Entry 6UTX (X-ray diffraction, 4.05 A resolution (low resolution: residue-level contacts below are approximate; hydrogen-bond / salt-bridge calls are withheld)); this record covers chains DDD and EEE of the 8 polymer chains in the assembly.

Chain DDD:
Molecule: DNA-directed RNA polymerase subunit beta'
From: Escherichia coli
Notes: EC 2.7.7.6
UniProt: P0A8T7 (RPOC_ECOLI); residues 1-1407 here = UniProt positions 1-1407
Sequence (1407 residues; each row starts with the number of its first residue):
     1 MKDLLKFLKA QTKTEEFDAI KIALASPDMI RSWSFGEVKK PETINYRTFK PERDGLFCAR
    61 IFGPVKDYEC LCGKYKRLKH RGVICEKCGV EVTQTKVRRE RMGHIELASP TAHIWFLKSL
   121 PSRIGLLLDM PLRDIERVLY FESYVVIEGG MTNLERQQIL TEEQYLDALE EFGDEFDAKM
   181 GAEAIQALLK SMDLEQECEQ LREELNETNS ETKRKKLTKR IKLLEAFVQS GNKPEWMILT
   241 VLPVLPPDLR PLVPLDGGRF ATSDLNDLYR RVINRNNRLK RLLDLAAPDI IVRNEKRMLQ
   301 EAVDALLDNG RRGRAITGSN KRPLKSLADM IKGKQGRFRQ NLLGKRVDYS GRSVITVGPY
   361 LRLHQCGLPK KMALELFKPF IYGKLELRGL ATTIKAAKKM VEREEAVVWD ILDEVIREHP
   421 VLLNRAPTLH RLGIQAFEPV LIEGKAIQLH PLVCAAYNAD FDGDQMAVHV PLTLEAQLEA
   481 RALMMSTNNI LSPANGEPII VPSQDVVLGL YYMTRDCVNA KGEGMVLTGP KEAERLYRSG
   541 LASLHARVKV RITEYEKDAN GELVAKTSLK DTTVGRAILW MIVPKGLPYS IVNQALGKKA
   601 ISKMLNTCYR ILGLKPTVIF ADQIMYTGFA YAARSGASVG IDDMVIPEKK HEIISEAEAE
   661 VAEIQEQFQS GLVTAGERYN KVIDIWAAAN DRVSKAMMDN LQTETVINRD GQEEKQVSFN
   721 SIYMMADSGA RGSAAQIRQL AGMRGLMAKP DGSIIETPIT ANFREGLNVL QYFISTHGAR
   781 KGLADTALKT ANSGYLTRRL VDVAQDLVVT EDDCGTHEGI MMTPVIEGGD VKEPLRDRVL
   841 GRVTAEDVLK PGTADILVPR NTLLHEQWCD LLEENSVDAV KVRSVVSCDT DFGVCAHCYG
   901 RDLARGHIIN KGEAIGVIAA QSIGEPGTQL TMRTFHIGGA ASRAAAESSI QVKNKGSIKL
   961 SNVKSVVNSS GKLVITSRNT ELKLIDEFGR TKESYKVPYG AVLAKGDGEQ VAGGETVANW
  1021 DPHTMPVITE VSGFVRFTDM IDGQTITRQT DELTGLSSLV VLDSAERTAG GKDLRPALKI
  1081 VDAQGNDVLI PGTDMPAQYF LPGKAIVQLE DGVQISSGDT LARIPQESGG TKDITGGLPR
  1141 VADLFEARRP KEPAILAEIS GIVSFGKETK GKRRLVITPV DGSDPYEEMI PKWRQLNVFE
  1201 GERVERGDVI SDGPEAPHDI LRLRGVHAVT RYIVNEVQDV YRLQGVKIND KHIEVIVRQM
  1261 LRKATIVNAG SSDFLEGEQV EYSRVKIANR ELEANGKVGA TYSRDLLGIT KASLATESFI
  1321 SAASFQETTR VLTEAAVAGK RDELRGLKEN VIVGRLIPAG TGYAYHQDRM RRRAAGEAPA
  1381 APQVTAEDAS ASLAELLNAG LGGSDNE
Not modelled in the structure: 1-14, 932-943, 1377-1407
Bound ions: Zn2+ site 1: Cys72, Cys85, Cys88; Mg2+: Asp460, Asp462, Asp464; Zn2+ site 2: Cys814, Cys895
Swiss-Prot annotation at these positions:
  - binding site (Zn(2+)): Cys70, Cys72, Cys85, Cys88, Cys814, Cys888, Cys895, Cys898
  - binding site (Mg(2+)): Asp460, Asp462, Asp464
  - modified residue: Lys983 (N6-acetyllysine)
  - mutagenesis: Gln504 (Q504P: Resistant to antibiotics salinamide A and B), Asn690 (N690D: Resistant to antibiotics salinamide A and B), Met697 (M697V: Resistant to antibiotics salinamide A and B), Ala735 (A735T: Resistant to antibiotics salinamide A and B), Arg738 (R738C/H/P/S: Resistant to antibiotics salinamide A and B), Ala748 (A748E: Resistant to antibiotics salinamide A and B), Pro758 (P758S/T: Resistant to antibiotics salinamide A and B), Phe763 (F763C: Resistant to antibiotics salinamide A and B), Ser775 (S775A: Resistant to antibiotics salinamide A and B), Ala779 (A779T/V: Resistant to antibiotics salinamide A and B), Arg780 (R780C: Resistant to antibiotics salinamide A and B), Gly782 (G782A/C: Resistant to antibiotics salinamide A and B), 1 further mutagenesis entry in UniProt

Chain EEE:
Molecule: DNA-directed RNA polymerase subunit omega
From: Escherichia coli
Notes: EC 2.7.7.6
UniProt: P0A800 (RPOZ_ECOLI); residue numbers follow UniProt; this construct covers 2-91
Sequence (90 residues; numbered 2 to 91; the number before each row is that of its first residue):
     2 ARVTVQDAVE KIGNRFDLVL VAARRARQMQ VGGKDPLVPE ENDKTTVIAL REIEEGLINN
    62 QILDVRERQE QQEQEAAELQ AVTAIAEGRR
Not modelled in the structure: 81-91

Chain DDD / chain EEE interface:
Residue-residue contacts - 41 pairs, chain DDD then chain EEE:
  His364(DDD) - Val4(EEE)
  Glu414(DDD) - Asn43(EEE)
  Val415(DDD) - Lys45(EEE)
  Glu418(DDD) - Arg3(EEE)
  Glu418(DDD) - Asn43(EEE)
  Glu418(DDD) - Asp44(EEE)
  Glu418(DDD) - Val48(EEE)
  Glu438(DDD) - Arg3(EEE)
  Leu474(DDD) - Arg28(EEE)
  Leu474(DDD) - Thr46(EEE)
  Glu475(DDD) - Val20(EEE)
  Glu475(DDD) - Ala24(EEE)
  Glu475(DDD) - Arg28(EEE)
  Gln477(DDD) - Thr47(EEE)
  Leu478(DDD) - Val20(EEE)
  Leu478(DDD) - Ala23(EEE)
  Leu478(DDD) - Ala24(EEE)
  Leu478(DDD) - Thr47(EEE)
  Leu478(DDD) - Leu51(EEE)
  Arg481(DDD) - Arg3(EEE)
  Arg481(DDD) - Val6(EEE)
  Ala482(DDD) - Arg16(EEE)
  Ala482(DDD) - Val20(EEE)
  Leu483(DDD) - Arg16(EEE)
  Leu483(DDD) - Phe17(EEE)
  Thr487(DDD) - Val4(EEE)
  Asn488(DDD) - Val6(EEE)
  Leu614(DDD) - Thr5(EEE)
  Leu614(DDD) - Gln7(EEE)
  Lys615(DDD) - Thr5(EEE)
  Lys615(DDD) - Asp8(EEE)
  Arg905(DDD) - Arg16(EEE)
  Asn910(DDD) - Asn15(EEE)
  Asn910(DDD) - Arg16(EEE)
  Lys911(DDD) - Asn15(EEE)
  Glu913(DDD) - Phe17(EEE)
  Gly1360(DDD) - Phe17(EEE)
  Thr1361(DDD) - Phe17(EEE)
  Thr1361(DDD) - Leu21(EEE)
  Ala1364(DDD) - Asp18(EEE)
  Ala1364(DDD) - Leu21(EEE)
Interface residues without a listed pair, chain DDD (30 interface residues in all): Arg362, Lys384, Arg417, Glu479, Met485, Val618, Gly912
Interface residues without a listed pair, chain EEE (26 interface residues in all): Ala2, Val10, Gly14, Gln31

In short:
The interface between chain DDD and chain EEE involves 30 residues on one side and 26 on the other. The Zn2+
site 1 is built by Cys72(DDD), Cys85(DDD) and Cys88(DDD). From UniProt: 8 Zn2+-binding residues, 3
Mg2+-binding residues and 13 mutagenesis sites on chain DDD.
Chain DDD is DNA-directed RNA polymerase subunit beta' and chain EEE is DNA-directed RNA polymerase subunit
omega, both from Escherichia coli; the structure, E. coli sigma-S transcription initiation complex with an
empty bubble ("Old" crystal), was determined by X-ray diffraction, deposited together with 6UTV, 6UTW, 6UTY,
6UTZ, 6UU0, 6UU1 and 11 further entries.
